PDB entry 6SBA | X-ray diffraction, 1.30 A resolution | chains A and B

# Chain A
Molecule: Transcriptional enhancer factor TEF-3
Organism: Mus musculus
Notes: fragment: YAP binding domain
UniProtKB: Q62296 (TEAD4_MOUSE), isoform Q62296-2; residues 209-427 here correspond to UniProt positions 166-384 (UniProt number = residue number - 43)
Sequence (221 residues; row label = number of the first residue in the row):
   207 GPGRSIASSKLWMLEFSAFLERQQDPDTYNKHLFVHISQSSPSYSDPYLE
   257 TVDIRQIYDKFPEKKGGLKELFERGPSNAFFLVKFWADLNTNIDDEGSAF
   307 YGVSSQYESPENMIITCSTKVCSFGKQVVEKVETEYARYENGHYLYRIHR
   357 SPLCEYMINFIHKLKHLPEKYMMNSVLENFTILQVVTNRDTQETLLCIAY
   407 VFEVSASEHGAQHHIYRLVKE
Unresolved in the structure: 207-209, 233-234, 251-254
Modified positions: Cys360 (S-palmitoyl-L-cysteine; P1L)
Differences from the reference sequence: expression tag (207-208)

# Chain B
Molecule: Vestigial like 4 (Drosophila), isoform CRA_a
UniProtKB: Q3TQI9 (Q3TQI9_MOUSE); residues 8-27 here correspond to UniProt positions 227-246 (UniProt number = residue number + 219)
Sequence (20 residues; each row starts with the number of its first residue):
     8 SVEDHFAKALGDTWLQIKAA
Covalent attachments: acetyl group (ACE) linked to Ser8
Differences from the reference sequence: conflict Glu10 (Asp229 in Q3TQI9)

# Chain A / chain B interface
Contacting residue pairs (26):
  Ser329(A) with His12(B), hydrogen bond
  Phe330(A) with His12(B); Lys15(B); Ala16(B)
  Tyr362(A) with Ser8(B); Val9(B); His12(B)
  Phe366(A) with Val9(B), hydrophobic; His12(B); Phe13(B)
  Lys369(A) with Val9(B); Glu10(B); Phe13(B)
  Leu370(A) with Phe13(B)
  Leu373(A) with Phe13(B), hydrophobic; Leu17(B), hydrophobic; Trp21(B), hydrophobic
  Pro374(A) with Ile24(B)
  Met378(A) with Leu17(B); Thr20(B)
  Ser381(A) with Leu17(B)
  Val382(A) with His12(B), hydrogen bond (backbone-side chain); Phe13(B), hydrophobic; Ala16(B), hydrophobic; Leu17(B), hydrophobic
  Asn385(A) with His12(B)
Also at the interface, not in a pair above, chain A (14 interface residues in all): Asn365, Phe386

# Summary
Chain A and chain B form an interface of 14 and 11 residues respectively, with 2 hydrogen bonds. Among the
polar pairs are Ser329(A)-His12(B) and Val382(A)-His12(B). Acetyl group is covalently linked to Ser8(B).
Chain A is Transcriptional enhancer factor TEF-3 (Mus musculus) and chain B is Vestigial like 4 (Drosophila),
isoform CRA_a; the structure, Crystal Structure of mTEAD with a VGL4 Tertiary Structure Mimetic, was
determined by X-ray diffraction.
